PDB entry 2JBL | X-ray diffraction, 2.40 A resolution | chains H and L of the 4 polymer chains in the assembly

Chain H:
Molecule: Reaction center protein H chain
Organism: Blastochloris viridis
UniProtKB: P06008 (RCEH_RHOVI); numbering as in UniProt (aligned over 1-258)
Chain sequence (258 residues; row label = number of the first residue in the row):
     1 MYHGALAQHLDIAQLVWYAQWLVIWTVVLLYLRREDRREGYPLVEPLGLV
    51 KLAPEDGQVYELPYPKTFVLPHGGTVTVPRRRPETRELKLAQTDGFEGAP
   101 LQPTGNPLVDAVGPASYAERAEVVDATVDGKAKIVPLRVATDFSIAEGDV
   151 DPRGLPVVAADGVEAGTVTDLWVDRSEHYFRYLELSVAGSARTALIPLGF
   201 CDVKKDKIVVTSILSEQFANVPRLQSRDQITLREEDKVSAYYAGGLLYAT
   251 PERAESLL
Modified / non-standard residues: M1 (n-formylmethionine; FME)
UniProt features mapped onto this chain:
  - modified residue: M1 (N-formylmethionine)

Chain L:
Molecule: Reaction center protein L chain
Organism: Blastochloris viridis
UniProtKB: P06009 (RCEL_RHOVI); residues 1-273 here = UniProt positions 1-273
Chain sequence (273 residues; numbered 1 to 273; the number before each row is that of its first residue):
     1 ALLSFERKYRVRGGTLIGGDLFDFWVGPYFVGFFGVSAIFFIFLGVSLIG
    51 YAASQGPTWDPFAISINPPDLKYGLGAAPLLEGGFWQAITVCALGAFISW
   101 MLREVEISRKLGIGWHVPLAFCVPIFMFCVLQVFRPLLLGSWGHAFPYGI
   151 LSHLDWVNNFGYQYLNWHYNPGHMSSVSFLFVNAMALGLHGGLILSVANP
   201 GDGDKVKTAEHENQYFRDVVGYSIGALSIHRLGLFLASNIFLTGAFGTIA
   251 SGPFWTRGWPEWWGWWLDIPFWS
Ion coordination: bacteriochlorophyll b Mg site 1 near H153 (its only coordinating residue here); bacteriochlorophyll b Mg site 2 near H173 (its only coordinating residue here); Fe ion: H190, H230 (shared with 3 residues of chain M)
Ligand contacts:
  - bacteriochlorophyll b (BCB), molecule 1: V46, I49, F97, F128, L131, F146, I150, L151, H153, L154, W156, V157
  - bacteriochlorophyll b (BCB), molecule 2: F97, F121, P124, I125, M127, F128, L131, V157, N158, F160, G161, Y162, W167, H168, G172, H173, S176, V177, L180, F181, I240, F241, G244, A245, G247, T248
  - bacteriochlorophyll b (BCB), molecule 3: V157, Y162, H168, F181
  - bacteriochlorophyll b (BCB), molecule 4: H168, H173, M174, V177, S178, F181, V182, M185, V220, G221
  - bacteriopheophytin b (BPB), molecule 1: F41, I42, G45, I49, I89, C92, A93, A96, F97, W100, E104, V117, A120, F121, V123, P124, F128, F146, Y148, G149, I150, H153, A237, S238, F241
  - bacteriopheophytin b (BPB), molecule 2: F181, A184, M185, L189, V219, V220
  - menaquinone-7 (MQ7): V26, Y29, F30, V31, G35, I39, I42, W100, R103
  - stigmatellin a (SMA): F179, V182, M185, A186, L189, H190, L193, I194, A209, E212, N213, F216, V220, Y222, S223, I224, G225, A226, I229, L232, F235, L236

Chain H / chain L interface:
Residue-residue contacts - 76 pairs, chain H then chain L:
  G40(H) - L3(L)
  G40(H) - S4(L)  hydrogen bond (backbone-backbone)
  G40(H) - F5(L)
  Y41(H) - L3(L)  hydrophobic
  L43(H) - A1(L)
  L43(H) - L2(L)
  L43(H) - L3(L)  hydrophobic
  V44(H) - A1(L)  hydrogen bond (backbone-backbone)
  V44(H) - L2(L)  hydrogen bond (backbone-backbone)
  V44(H) - L3(L)
  K66(H) - N199(L)  hydrogen bond
  F68(H) - A198(L)
  F68(H) - V206(L)  hydrophobic
  V69(H) - G203(L)
  V69(H) - D204(L)
  V69(H) - K205(L)
  V69(H) - V206(L)  hydrogen bond (backbone-backbone)
  L70(H) - K205(L)
  P71(H) - K205(L)
  P71(H) - V206(L)
  E84(H) - S4(L)
  E84(H) - F5(L)
  E84(H) - K8(L)  salt bridge
  L88(H) - K8(L)
  L90(H) - V11(L)  hydrophobic
  F96(H) - F24(L)  hydrophobic
  E97(H) - R10(L)
  G98(H) - F24(L)
  G98(H) - W25(L)  hydrogen bond (backbone-backbone)
  P100(H) - R10(L)
  P100(H) - V11(L)
  P100(H) - R12(L)
  P100(H) - D23(L)
  P100(H) - W25(L)  hydrophobic
  L101(H) - R7(L)
  L101(H) - R10(L)  hydrogen bond (backbone-backbone)
  L101(H) - V11(L)
  L101(H) - R12(L)  hydrogen bond (backbone-backbone)
  V112(H) - K8(L)
  G113(H) - K8(L)  hydrogen bond (backbone-backbone)
  G113(H) - Y9(L)
  G113(H) - V11(L)
  P114(H) - V11(L)
  P114(H) - K110(L)
  P114(H) - L111(L)
  P114(H) - G112(L)
  S116(H) - K8(L)  hydrogen bond (side chain-backbone)
  S116(H) - Y9(L)
  Y117(H) - K8(L)
  T127(H) - E210(L)
  V128(H) - T208(L)
  V128(H) - E210(L)  hydrogen bond (backbone-side chain)
  V128(H) - H211(L)
  S176(H) - E210(L)  hydrogen bond
  S176(H) - N213(L)
  E177(H) - A209(L)
  E177(H) - A226(L)
  Y179(H) - L227(L)
  L246(H) - G112(L)
  L247(H) - G14(L)
  Y248(H) - V11(L)
  R253(H) - R109(L)  hydrogen bond (backbone-side chain)
  A254(H) - G13(L)
  A254(H) - G14(L)  hydrogen bond (backbone-backbone)
  E255(H) - R12(L)  salt bridge
  E255(H) - R109(L)  hydrogen bond (backbone-side chain)
  S256(H) - T15(L)
  S256(H) - L16(L)  hydrogen bond (side chain-backbone)
  S256(H) - I17(L)  hydrogen bond (side chain-backbone)
  S256(H) - G18(L)
  S256(H) - G19(L)
  L257(H) - T15(L)  hydrogen bond (backbone-backbone)
  L257(H) - L16(L)  hydrogen bond (backbone-backbone)
  L257(H) - R109(L)
  L258(H) - L16(L)  hydrogen bond (backbone-backbone)
  L258(H) - I17(L)  hydrophobic
Also at the interface, not in a pair above, chain H (44 interface residues in all): W17, E39, R82, R86, T93, A99, Q102, A243
Also at the interface, not in a pair above, chain L (39 interface residues in all): F62

In short:
Chain H and chain L form an interface of 44 and 39 residues respectively, with 20 hydrogen bonds and 2 salt
bridges. Polar pairs include E84(H)-K8(L), E255(H)-R12(L) and K66(H)-N199(L). Chain L binds 4 copies of
bacteriochlorophyll b, bacteriopheophytin b, stigmatellin a and menaquinone-7.
Chain H is Reaction center protein H chain and chain L is Reaction center protein L chain, both from
Blastochloris viridis; the structure, Photosynthetic reaction center from blastochloris viridis, was
determined by X-ray diffraction together with 2IBZ from the same study.
